1ODS - chains A and B; structure by X-ray diffraction, 1.90 A resolution.

Chain A (and B):
Molecule: Cephalosporin C deacetylase
From: Bacillus subtilis
Notes: EC 3.1.1.41; chain B of this document is another copy of the same molecule, construct and numbering; everything in this record applies to it too
Reference sequence: P94388 (P94388); numbering as in UniProt (aligned over 1-318)
Sequence (318 residues; numbered 1 to 318; the number before each row is that of its first residue):
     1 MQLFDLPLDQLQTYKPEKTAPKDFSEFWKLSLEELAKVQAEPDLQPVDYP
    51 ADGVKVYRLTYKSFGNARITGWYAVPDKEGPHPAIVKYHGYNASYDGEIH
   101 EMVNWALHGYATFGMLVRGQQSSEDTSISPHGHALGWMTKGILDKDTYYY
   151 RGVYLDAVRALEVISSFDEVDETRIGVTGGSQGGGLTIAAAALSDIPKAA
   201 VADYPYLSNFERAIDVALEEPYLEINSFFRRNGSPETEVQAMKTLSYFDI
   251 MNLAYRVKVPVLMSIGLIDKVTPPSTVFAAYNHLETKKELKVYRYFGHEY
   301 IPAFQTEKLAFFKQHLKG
Unresolved in the structure: 1, 318
Differences from the reference sequence: conflict Glu220 (Gln in P94388), Tyr255 (Asp in P94388)
UniProt features mapped onto this chain:
  - active site: Ser181 (Nucleophile), Asp269 (Charge relay system), His298 (Charge relay system)
  - binding site (substrate): Tyr91
  - mutagenesis: Ser181 (S181A: Loss of activity)

Chain A / chain B interface:
Pairs across the interface - 29 pairs, chain A then chain B:
  Tyr49(A) - Leu309(B)
  Pro50(A) - Thr306(B)
  Pro50(A) - Leu309(B)
  Pro50(A) - Ala310(B)  hydrophobic
  Ala51(A) - His108(B)
  Tyr95(A) - Pro302(B)  hydrophobic
  His100(A) - Tyr300(B)
  His100(A) - Pro302(B)  hydrogen bond (side chain-backbone)
  His100(A) - Gln305(B)
  His100(A) - Thr306(B)  hydrogen bond
  Asn104(A) - Asn104(B)
  Asn104(A) - His108(B)  hydrogen bond
  Leu107(A) - Leu107(B)
  Leu107(A) - His108(B)
  His108(A) - Ala51(B)
  His108(A) - Asn104(B)  hydrogen bond
  His108(A) - Leu107(B)
  Tyr300(A) - His100(B)
  Pro302(A) - Tyr95(B)  hydrophobic
  Pro302(A) - His100(B)  hydrogen bond (backbone-side chain)
  Gln305(A) - His100(B)
  Thr306(A) - Pro50(B)
  Thr306(A) - His100(B)  hydrogen bond
  Leu309(A) - Tyr49(B)
  Leu309(A) - Pro50(B)
  Ala310(A) - Pro50(B)  hydrophobic
  Lys313(A) - Pro50(B)
  Lys313(A) - Asp52(B)
  Lys317(A) - Asp52(B)  salt bridge
Also at the interface, not in a pair above, chain A (19 interface residues in all): Asp52, Val103, Phe296
Also at the interface, not in a pair above, chain B (18 interface residues in all): Val103, Phe296, Lys317

Overview:
Chain A and chain B form an interface of 19 and 18 residues respectively, with 6 hydrogen bonds and 1 salt
bridge. Polar contacts include Lys317(A)-Asp52(B), His100(A)-Pro302(B) and His100(A)-Thr306(B). From UniProt:
3 active-site residues, substrate-binding residue Tyr91(A) and one mutagenesis site on chain A.
Both chains are Cephalosporin C deacetylase (Bacillus subtilis). Entry 1ODS (Cephalosporin C deacetylase from
Bacillus subtilis) was determined by X-ray diffraction (same publication as 1ODT).
